Entry 3HQ8 (X-ray diffraction, 2.40 A resolution); this record covers chains A and B.

Chain A (and B):
Name: Cytochrome c551 peroxidase
Organism: Geobacter sulfurreducens
Notes: EC 1.11.1.5; chain B of this document is another copy of the same molecule, construct and numbering; everything in this record applies to it too
Reference sequence: Q749D0 (Q749D0_GEOSL); residue numbers follow UniProt; this construct covers 1-345
Sequence (345 residues; each row starts with the number of its first residue):
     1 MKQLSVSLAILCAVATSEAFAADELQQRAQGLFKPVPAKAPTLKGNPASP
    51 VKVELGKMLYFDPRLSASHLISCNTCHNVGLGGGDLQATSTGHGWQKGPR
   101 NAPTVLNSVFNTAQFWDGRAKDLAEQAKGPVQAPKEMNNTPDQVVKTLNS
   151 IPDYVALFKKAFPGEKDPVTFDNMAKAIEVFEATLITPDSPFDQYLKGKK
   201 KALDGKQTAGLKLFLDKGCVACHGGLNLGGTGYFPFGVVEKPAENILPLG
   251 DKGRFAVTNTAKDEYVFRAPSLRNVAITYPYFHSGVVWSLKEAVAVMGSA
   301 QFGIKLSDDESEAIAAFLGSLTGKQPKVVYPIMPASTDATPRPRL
Unresolved in the structure: 1-21, 244-252 (chain B: 1-21, 242-252)
Construct notes: engineered mutation P134 (Ser in Q749D0), K135 (Val in Q749D0)
Metal / ion sites: heme Fe site 1: H77 (together with imidazole); Ca2+: N101, T278, P280; heme Fe site 2: H223, M297
Residues lining bound ligands:
  - heme (HEM), molecule 1: L65, I71, S72, C73, C76, H77, S90, G92, R100, N101, A102, P103, T104, S108, N111, A113, Q114, F115, W116, V131, A133, E136, M137, I178, E182, R268
  - heme (HEM), molecule 2: W116, G218, C219, C222, H223, F234, F236, G237, V238, F267, R268, A269, P270, S271, L272, V275, Y281, F282, H283, L290, V294, M297, G298, F302, I304, L306, I314, L318

Interface between chain A and chain B:
Residue-residue contacts - 63 pairs, chain A then chain B:
  F61(A) with Y330(B), hydrophobic
  R64(A) with L86(B)
  S68(A) with Q87(B), hydrogen bond (backbone-side chain); W95(B)
  H69(A) with Q87(B), hydrogen bond (backbone-side chain)
  L70(A) with Q87(B); T91(B); W95(B), hydrophobic
  N74(A) with Y330(B), hydrogen bond
  N78(A) with Y330(B), hydrogen bond
  V79(A) with Y330(B), hydrophobic
  G80(A) with Y330(B); P331(B); I332(B); M333(B), hydrogen bond (backbone-backbone)
  L86(A) with R64(B); P343(B)
  Q87(A) with S68(B), hydrogen bond (side chain-backbone); H69(B); L70(B); P343(B); L345(B)
  T91(A) with L70(B); L345(B)
  H93(A) with W95(B)
  G94(A) with W95(B)
  W95(A) with S68(B); L70(B), hydrophobic; G94(B); W95(B), hydrophobic; L345(B), hydrogen bond (side chain-backbone)
  K97(A) with L345(B)
  Y279(A) with R64(B); A335(B); S336(B), hydrogen bond (side chain-backbone)
  W288(A) with R342(B); P343(B)
  Q325(A) with I332(B)
  P326(A) with I332(B)
  K327(A) with V329(B); I332(B)
  V328(A) with V329(B); Y330(B), hydrogen bond (backbone-backbone)
  V329(A) with V328(B)
  Y330(A) with F61(B), hydrophobic; N74(B), hydrogen bond; N78(B), hydrogen bond; G80(B); V328(B), hydrogen bond (backbone-backbone); Y330(B), hydrophobic
  P331(A) with G80(B)
  I332(A) with Q325(B); P326(B)
  M333(A) with G80(B), hydrogen bond (backbone-backbone)
  A335(A) with I277(B), hydrophobic; Y279(B)
  S336(A) with Y279(B), hydrogen bond (backbone-side chain)
  R342(A) with W288(B)
  P343(A) with L86(B); Q87(B); W288(B)
  L345(A) with Q87(B); W95(B)
Other interface residues (no listed pair), chain A (37 interface residues in all): P63, I71, L81, G92, D338
Other interface residues (no listed pair), chain B (37 interface residues in all): P63, V79, L81, D85, G92, H93, K97, S289

In short:
The chain A/chain B interface involves 37 residues from each chain, with 14 hydrogen bonds. Polar pairs
include S68(A)-Q87(B), H69(A)-Q87(B) and N74(A)-Y330(B). Chain A binds heme. The Ca2+ site is built by
N101(A), T278(A) and P280(A).
Both chains are Cytochrome c551 peroxidase (Geobacter sulfurreducens). Entry 3HQ8 (CcpA from G. sulfurreducens
S134P/V135K variant) was determined by X-ray diffraction together with 3HQ6, 3HQ7 and 3HQ9 from the same
study.
